Entry 7RS6 (electron microscopy, 4.10 A resolution (low resolution: residue-level contacts below are approximate; hydrogen-bond / salt-bridge calls are withheld)); this record covers chains B and K of the 27 polymer chains in the assembly.

== Chain B ==
Protein: Tubulin beta chain
Organism: Sus scrofa
UniProtKB: P02554 (TBB_PIG); the author numbering skips numbers that UniProt does not, so the offset changes along the chain: 1-44 = UniProt 1-44; 47-360 = UniProt 45-358; 369-455 = UniProt 359-445
Sequence (445 residues; row label = number of the first residue in the row; note: 10 numbers in that range are skipped by the numbering (no residue carries them; nothing is unmodelled there)):
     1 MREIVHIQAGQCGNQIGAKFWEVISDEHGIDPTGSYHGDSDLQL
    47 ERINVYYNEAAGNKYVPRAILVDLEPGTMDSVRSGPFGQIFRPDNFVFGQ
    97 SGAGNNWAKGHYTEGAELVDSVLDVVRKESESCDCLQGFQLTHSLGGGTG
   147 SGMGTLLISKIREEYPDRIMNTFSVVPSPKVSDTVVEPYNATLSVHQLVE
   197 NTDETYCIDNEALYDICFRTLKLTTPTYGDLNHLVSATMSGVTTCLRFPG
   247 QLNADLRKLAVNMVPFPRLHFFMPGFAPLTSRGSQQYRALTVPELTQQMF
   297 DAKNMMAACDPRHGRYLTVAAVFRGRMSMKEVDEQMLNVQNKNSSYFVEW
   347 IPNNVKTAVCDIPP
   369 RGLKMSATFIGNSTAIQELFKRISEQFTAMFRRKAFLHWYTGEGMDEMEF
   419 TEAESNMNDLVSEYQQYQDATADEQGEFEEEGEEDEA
Unresolved in the structure: 437-455
Swiss-Prot annotation at these positions:
  - motif: Met1 to Ile4 (MREI motif)
  - binding site (GTP): Gln11, Glu71, Ser140, Gly144, Thr145, Gly146, Asn206, Asn228
  - binding site (Mg(2+)): Glu71
  - modified residue: Ser40 (Phosphoserine), Lys60 (N6-acetyllysine), Ser174 (Phosphoserine), Thr287 (Phosphothreonine), Thr292 (Phosphothreonine), Arg320 (Omega-N-methylarginine), Glu448 (5-glutamyl polyglutamate)
  - cross-link (Glycyl lysine isopeptide (Lys-Gly)): Lys60 (interchain with G-Cter in ubiquitin), Lys326 (interchain with G-Cter in ubiquitin)
Ligand contacts:
  - phosphomethylphosphonic acid guanylate ester (G2P): Gly10, Gln11, Cys12, Gln15, Ile16, Asp69, Gly98, Ala99, Gly100, Asn101, Ser140, Gly143, Gly144, Thr145, Gly146, Val171, Asp179, Asn206, Tyr224, Leu227, Asn228
  - GTP (guanosine-5'-triphosphate): Gln247, Asn249, Lys254

== Chain K ==
Protein: kinesin-8/ Kip3
Organism: Saccharomyces cerevisiae
Sequence (355 residues; each row starts with the number of its first residue; note: 83 numbers in that range are skipped by the numbering (no residue carries them; nothing is unmodelled there)):
     1 MNVPETRQSSIVVAIRVRPFTSMEKTRLV
    86 IRKIVDCVDDRMLIFDPA
   131 DRNSNATNKFSSQRRRHGGEIKFVFDKLFDETSSQARVYKETTSPLLDSV
   181 LDGFNSTVFAYGATGCGKTYTVSGTPSQPGIIFLAMEELFNKITDLKDEK
   231 DFEISLSYLEIYNERIRDLLKPETPSKRLVIREDTQNHIKVANLSYHHPN
   281 TVEDVMDLVVQGNINRTTSPTEANEVSSRSHAVLQIHIMQTNKLVDLTSQ
   331 HTFATLSIIDLAGSERAAATRNRGIRLHEGANINRSLLALGNCINALCLN
   381 DGSRSCHIPYRDSKLTRLLKFSLGGNCKTVMIVCISPSSSHYDETLNTLK
   431 YANRAKEI
Unresolved in the structure: 1-8, 131-146, 438
Bound ions: Mg2+: Thr199, Ser308 (together with AMP-PNP)
Ligand contacts: AMP-PNP (ANP; phosphoaminophosphonic acid-adenylate ester): Arg16, Arg18, Pro19, Thr194, Gly195, Cys196, Gly197, Lys198, Thr199, Tyr200, Asn304, Ser307, Ser308, Leu341, Ala342, Gly343
From the paper describing this entry:
  - catalytic residues: Glu345 (citing earlier work)
  - mutagenesis - R356A: unchanged catalytic activity on soluble tubulin
  - mutagenesis - K257A/R262A (10-fold), R351A/R353A (1.8-fold): decreased binding to free tubulin
  - mutagenesis - R351A/R353A: abolished localization to MT plus-end
  - mutagenesis - R351A/R353A: decreased binding to soluble tubulin
  - mutagenesis - R351A/R353A: unchanged catalytic activity (tubulin-stimulated ATPase activity)
  - mutagenesis - K257A/R262A: unchanged catalytic activity on free tubulin
  - mutagenesis - R356A (2-fold): increased catalytic activity on MT-stimulated
  - mutagenesis - R356A: unchanged binding to curved tubulin

== Chain B / chain K interface ==
Contacting residue pairs (23; chain B residue first):
  Arg158(B) - Glu244(K)
  Arg158(B) - Arg245(K)
  Glu159(B) - Arg245(K)
  Pro162(B) - His358(K)
  Asp163(B) - His358(K)
  Glu196(B) - Arg397(K)
  Phe262(B) - Pro389(K)
  Phe262(B) - Asp392(K)
  Pro263(B) - Asp392(K)
  Arg264(B) - Arg391(K)
  Met416(B) - Val260(K)
  Thr419(B) - Arg262(K)
  Glu420(B) - Arg262(K)
  Glu420(B) - Arg391(K)
  Glu420(B) - Arg397(K)
  Ser423(B) - Arg262(K)
  Ser423(B) - Arg391(K)
  Asn424(B) - Arg391(K)
  Asp427(B) - Arg391(K)
  Ser430(B) - His387(K)
  Glu431(B) - His387(K)
  Glu431(B) - Pro389(K)
  Gln434(B) - His387(K)
Other interface residues (no listed pair), chain K (11 interface residues in all): Ile261

== In short ==
17 residues of chain B and 11 residues of chain K are in contact. Ligands of chain B: GTP and
phosphomethylphosphonic acid guanylate ester. Bound to chain K: AMP-PNP. The paper reports the catalytic
residue Glu345(K); K257A/R262A and R351A/R353A of chain K reduce binding to free tubulin.
Here chain B is Tubulin beta chain (Sus scrofa) and chain K is kinesin-8/ Kip3 (Saccharomyces cerevisiae).
Entry 7RS6 (Cryo-EM structure of Kip3 (AMPPNP) bound to GMPCPP-Stabilized Microtubules) was determined by
electron microscopy, deposited together with 7RS5.
